7UUJ - chains B and C of the 3 polymer chains in the assembly; structure by X-ray diffraction, 1.78 A resolution.

Chain B (and C):
Molecule: Aminocyclitol acetyltransferase ApmA
Source organism: Staphylococcus aureus
Notes: chain C of this document is another copy of the same molecule, construct and numbering; everything in this record applies to it too
Reference sequence: A0A1D0AST6 (A0A1D0AST6_STAAU); residues 1-274 here = UniProt positions 1-274
Sequence (276 residues; numbered -1 to 274; the number before each row is that of its first residue; numbers below 1 keep their minus sign (Gln-1 is residue -1)):
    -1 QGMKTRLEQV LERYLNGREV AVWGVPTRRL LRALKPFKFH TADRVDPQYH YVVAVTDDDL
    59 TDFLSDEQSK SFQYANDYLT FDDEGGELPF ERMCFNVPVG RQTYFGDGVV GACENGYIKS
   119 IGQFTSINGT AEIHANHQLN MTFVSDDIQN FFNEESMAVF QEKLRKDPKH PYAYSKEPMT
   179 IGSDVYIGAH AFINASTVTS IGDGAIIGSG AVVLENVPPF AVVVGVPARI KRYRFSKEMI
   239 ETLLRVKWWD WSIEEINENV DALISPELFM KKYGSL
Disordered / not traced: -1, 274 (chain C: 274)
Differences from the reference sequence: expression tag (-1 to 0)
Ion coordination: Mg2+ near Glu252 (its only coordinating residue here)
Ligand contacts:
  - gentamicin c1a (LLL; (2R,3R,4R,5R)-2-((1S,2S,3R,4S,6R)-4,6-diamino-3-((2R,3R,6S)-3-amino-6-(aminomethyl)-tetrahydro-2H-pyran-2-yloxy)-2-hydr oxycyclohexyloxy)-5-methyl-4-(methylamino)-tetrahydro-2H-pyran-3,5-diol), molecule 1: Asp55, Asp80, Asp81, Glu85, Tyr102, Gly104, Gly127
  - gentamicin c1a (LLL), molecule 2: Asn113, Tyr115, His135, Asp144, Asp145, Tyr170

Chain B / chain C interface:
Contacting residue pairs (72):
  Pro24(B) with Val23(C)
  Arg26(B) with Val20(C); Trp21(C); Ala40(C), hydrogen bond (side chain-backbone); Asp57(C); Asp60(C)
  Arg27(B) with Asp56(C), salt bridge; Asp60(C)
  Arg30(B) with Trp21(C); Asp60(C), salt bridge; Ser63(C); Asp64(C), salt bridge
  Thr128(B) with His188(C)
  Glu130(B) with Thr128(C); His188(C)
  His132(B) with Asn126(C), hydrogen bond; Tyr184(C), hydrogen bond; Ser207(C)
  His135(B) with Tyr102(C); Ser124(C); Tyr184(C)
  Asn138(B) with Ile262(C); Pro264(C)
  Met139(B) with Phe233(C); Leu261(C); Ile262(C); Pro264(C)
  Thr140(B) with Asp182(C); Arg232(C), hydrogen bond (backbone-side chain); Phe233(C); Met237(C); Leu241(C); Ala260(C), hydrogen bond (side chain-backbone); Leu261(C), hydrogen bond (backbone-backbone); Ser263(C); Pro264(C); Phe267(C)
  Phe141(B) with Asp182(C); Arg232(C); Trp246(C), hydrophobic; Leu261(C)
  Val142(B) with Asp182(C), hydrogen bond (backbone-side chain); Arg232(C)
  Ser143(B) with Phe122(C); Ser124(C); Asp182(C), hydrogen bond (backbone-side chain)
  Asp144(B) with Tyr102(C), hydrogen bond; Ser124(C), hydrogen bond
  Asp145(B) with Glu85(C); Gln100(C); Tyr102(C)
  Ile146(B) with Phe122(C), hydrophobic; Trp246(C), hydrophobic
  Asn148(B) with Gln100(C), hydrogen bond
  Phe149(B) with Pro87(C); Gln100(C); Phe122(C), hydrophobic; Ile251(C), hydrophobic; Asn255(C), hydrogen bond (backbone-side chain)
  Phe150(B) with Ile254(C), hydrophobic; Asn255(C)
  Asn151(B) with Asn255(C), hydrogen bond (backbone-side chain)
  Ser154(B) with Asn255(C), hydrogen bond; Val258(C)
  Val157(B) with Ile262(C), hydrophobic
  Phe158(B) with Ile262(C), hydrophobic
  Lys161(B) with Ile262(C), hydrogen bond (side chain-backbone)
  His188(B) with His188(C)
  Ala189(B) with His188(C)
  Phe190(B) with Ser207(C)
  Val210(B) with Ser207(C)
  Val224(B) with Ser207(C)
Other interface residues (no listed pair), chain B (34 interface residues in all): Thr25, Glu112, Ala133, Leu137
Other interface residues (no listed pair), chain C (45 interface residues in all): Gly22, Asp41, Thr59, Arg99, Val183, Ala187, Ile204, Arg230, Asp259

Overview:
Chain B and chain C form an interface of 34 and 45 residues respectively, with 15 hydrogen bonds and 3 salt
bridges. Polar contacts include Arg27(B)-Asp56(C), Arg30(B)-Asp60(C) and Arg30(B)-Asp64(C). Bound to chain B:
gentamicin c1a.
Both chains are Aminocyclitol acetyltransferase ApmA (Staphylococcus aureus). Entry 7UUJ (Crystal structure of
aminoglycoside resistance enzyme ApmA, complex with gentamicin) was determined by X-ray diffraction together
with 7UUK, 7UUL, 7UUM, 7UUN and 7UUO from the same study.
